PDB entry 5URA | X-ray diffraction, 1.85 A resolution | chain A

# Chain A
Name: Fatty acid-binding protein, brain
From: Homo sapiens
Reference sequence: O15540 (FABP7_HUMAN); residue numbers follow UniProt; this construct covers 1-132
Amino-acid sequence (135 residues; numbered -2 to 132; the number before each row is that of its first residue; numbers below 1 keep their minus sign (Gly-2 is residue -2)):
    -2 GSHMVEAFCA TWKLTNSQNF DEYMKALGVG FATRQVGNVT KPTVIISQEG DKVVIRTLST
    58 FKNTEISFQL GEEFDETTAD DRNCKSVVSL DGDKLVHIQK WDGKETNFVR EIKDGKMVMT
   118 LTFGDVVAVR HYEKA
Not modelled in the structure: -2
Differences from the reference sequence: expression tag (-2 to 0)
Swiss-Prot annotation at these positions:
  - binding site (a fatty acid): Arg127 to Tyr129
  - modified residue: Val2 (N-acetylvaline)
Small-molecule neighbours: 8KS ((1S,2S,3S,4S)-3-{[(naphthalen-1-yl)oxy]carbonyl}-2,4-diphenylcyclobutane-1-carboxylic acid): Phe17, Met21, Leu24, Val26, Thr30, Val33, Gly34, Thr37, Pro39, Val41, Thr54, Ser56, Phe58, Lys59, Thr61, Ala76, Asp77, Arg79, Phe105, Arg107, Met116, Leu118, Arg127, Tyr129
Reported in the primary citation:
  - binding site for 8KS: Phe17, Met21, Leu24, Val26, Thr30, Gly34, Thr37, Pro39, Thr54, Phe58, Ala76, Phe105, Arg107, Met116, Leu118, Arg127, Tyr129
  - conformationally variable residues (side-chain flip): Phe58
  - binding site for 8KS: Asp77 (from molecular simulation)

# Overview
Chain A binds compound 8KS. Curated annotation (UniProt) lists 3 fatty acid-binding residues. From the paper:
a binding site for 8KS at Phe17, Met21 and Leu24 among others; conformational variability at Phe58.
Chain A is Fatty acid-binding protein, brain (Homo sapiens); the structure, Enantiomer-Specific Binding of the
Potent Antinociceptive Agent SBFI-26 to Anandamide transporters FABP7, was determined by X-ray diffraction
together with 5UR9 from the same study.
